6E7C - chains B and A; structure by electron microscopy, 3.65 A resolution.

== Chain B ==
Name: Tubulin beta-2B chain
From: Homo sapiens
UniProt: Q9BVA1 (TBB2B_HUMAN); residue numbers follow UniProt; this construct covers 1-426
Sequence (426 residues; numbered 1 to 426; the number before each row is that of its first residue):
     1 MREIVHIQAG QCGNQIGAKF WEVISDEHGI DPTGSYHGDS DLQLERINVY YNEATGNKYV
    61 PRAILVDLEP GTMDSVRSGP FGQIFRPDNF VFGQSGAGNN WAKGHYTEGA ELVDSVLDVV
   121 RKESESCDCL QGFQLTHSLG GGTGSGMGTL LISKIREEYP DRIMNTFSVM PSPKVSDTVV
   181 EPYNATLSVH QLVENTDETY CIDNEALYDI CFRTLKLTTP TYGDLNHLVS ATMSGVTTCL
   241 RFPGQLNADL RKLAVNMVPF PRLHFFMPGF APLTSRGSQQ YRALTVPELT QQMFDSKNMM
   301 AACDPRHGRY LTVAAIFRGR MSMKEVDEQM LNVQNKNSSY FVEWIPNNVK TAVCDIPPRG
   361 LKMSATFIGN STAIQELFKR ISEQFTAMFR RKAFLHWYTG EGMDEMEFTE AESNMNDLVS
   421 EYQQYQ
Ion coordination: Mg2+: E69 (together with phosphomethylphosphonic acid guanylate ester)
Small-molecule neighbours:
  - phosphomethylphosphonic acid guanylate ester (G2P): G10, Q11, C12, Q15, I16, D67, E69, G96, G98, N99, S138, G140, G141, G142, T143, G144, S145, V169, T178, E181, N204, Y222, N226
  - GTP (guanosine-5'-triphosphate): Q245, L246, N247, K252
Curated features (UniProtKB/Swiss-Prot):
  - motif: M1 to I4 (MREI motif)
  - binding site (GTP): Q11, E69, S138, G142, T143, G144, N204, N226
  - binding site (Mg(2+)): E69
  - modified residue: S40 (Phosphoserine), T55 (Phosphothreonine), K58 (N6-acetyllysine), S172 (Phosphoserine), T285 (Phosphothreonine), T290 (Phosphothreonine), R318 (Omega-N-methylarginine)
  - cross-link (Glycyl lysine isopeptide (Lys-Gly)): K58 (interchain with G-Cter in ubiquitin), K324 (interchain with G-Cter in ubiquitin)
  - natural variant: L117 (L117P: In CDCBM7), S172 (S172P: In CDCBM7), I210 (I210T: In CDCBM7), L228 (L228P: In CDCBM7), C239 (C239F: In CDCBM7), N256 (N256S: In CDCBM7), F265 (F265L: In CDCBM7), T312 (T312M: In CDCBM7), R390 (R390Q: Found in a patient with cerebellar ataxia intellectual disability and dysequilibrium syndrome; uncertain significance), D417 (D417N: In CDCBM7), E421 (E421K: In CDCBM7)

== Chain A ==
Name: Tubulin alpha-1B chain
From: Homo sapiens
UniProt: P68363 (TBA1B_HUMAN); residues 1-437 here = UniProt positions 1-437
Sequence (437 residues; each row starts with the number of its first residue):
     1 MRECISIHVG QAGVQIGNAC WELYCLEHGI QPDGQMPSDK TIGGGDDSFN TFFSETGAGK
    61 HVPRAVFVDL EPTVIDEVRT GTYRQLFHPE QLITGKEDAA NNYARGHYTI GKEIIDLVLD
   121 RIRKLADQCT GLQGFLVFHS FGGGTGSGFT SLLMERLSVD YGKKSKLEFS IYPAPQVSTA
   181 VVEPYNSILT THTTLEHSDC AFMVDNEAIY DICRRNLDIE RPTYTNLNRL ISQIVSSITA
   241 SLRFDGALNV DLTEFQTNLV PYPRIHFPLA TYAPVISAEK AYHEQLSVAE ITNACFEPAN
   301 QMVKCDPRHG KYMACCLLYR GDVVPKDVNA AIATIKTKRS IQFVDWCPTG FKVGINYQPP
   361 TVVPGGDLAK VQRAVCMLSN TTAIAEAWAR LDHKFDLMYA KRAFVHWYVG EGMEEGEFSE
   421 AREDMAALEK DYEEVGV
Unresolved in the structure: 38-46
Ion coordination: Mg2+: E71 (together with GTP)
Small-molecule neighbours: GTP (guanosine-5'-triphosphate): G10, Q11, A12, Q15, I16, D69, E71, D98, A99, A100, N101, S140, G142, G143, T145, G146, I171, T179, E183, N206, Y224, L227, N228
Curated features (UniProtKB/Swiss-Prot):
  - motif: M1 to C4 (MREC motif)
  - active site: E254
  - binding site (GTP): G10, Q11, A12, Q15, E71, A99, S140, G143, G144, T145, G146, T179, E183, N206, Y224, N228, L252
  - binding site (Mg(2+)): E71
  - modified residue: K40 (N6,N6,N6-trimethyllysine), S48 (Phosphoserine), S232 (Phosphoserine), Y282 (3'-nitrotyrosine), R339 (Omega-N-methylarginine)
  - cross-link (Glycyl lysine isopeptide (Lys-Gly)): K326 (interchain with G-Cter in ubiquitin), K370 (interchain with G-Cter in ubiquitin)
  - mutagenesis: E254 (E254A: Abolished GTPase activity; microtubules have an expanded lattice with a negative twist and display high binding to microtubule-end binding proteins such as MAPRE3 ...)
From the paper describing this entry:
  - conformationally variable residues (order/disorder transition): S38 to D46

== Chain B / chain A interface ==
Residue-residue contacts (79):
  M1(B) with P72(A), hydrophobic; K96(A)
  R2(B) with P72(A); T73(A), hydrogen bond; K96(A); E97(A)
  E45(B) with D76(A)
  R46(B) with P72(A); T73(A), hydrogen bond; D76(A), salt bridge
  D128(B) with K96(A)
  Q131(B) with E97(A)
  P243(B) with T73(A)
  G244(B) with Q11(A)
  Q245(B) with Q11(A), hydrogen bond (backbone-side chain); T223(A)
  L246(B) with T179(A)
  N247(B) with Q11(A), hydrogen bond; E71(A), hydrogen bond; V74(A)
  D249(B) with D98(A); A100(A)
  R251(B) with A100(A); R105(A)
  K252(B) with E71(A), salt bridge; A100(A); N101(A)
  A254(B) with W407(A), hydrophobic
  V255(B) with A100(A); V182(A); F404(A); W407(A), hydrophobic
  N256(B) with N101(A); V181(A); V182(A); F404(A)
  M257(B) with F404(A)
  V258(B) with F404(A); H406(A), hydrogen bond (backbone-side chain); W407(A), hydrogen bond (backbone-side chain)
  P259(B) with F404(A), hydrogen bond (backbone-backbone); H406(A), hydrogen bond (backbone-side chain)
  F260(B) with R402(A); H406(A), hydrogen bond (backbone-side chain)
  P261(B) with H406(A)
  T312(B) with F404(A)
  M321(B) with T223(A), hydrogen bond (backbone-side chain)
  S322(B) with R221(A), hydrogen bond (side chain-backbone); P222(A), hydrogen bond (side chain-backbone); T223(A)
  M323(B) with Y210(A); P222(A), hydrogen bond (backbone-backbone); Y224(A)
  K324(B) with R214(A); E220(A), hydrogen bond (side chain-backbone); P222(A)
  E325(B) with R221(A)
  D327(B) with V177(A); T179(A); Y210(A), hydrogen bond
  L331(B) with Q176(A)
  W344(B) with L397(A); K401(A); A403(A), hydrophobic
  P346(B) with K394(A); M398(A)
  N347(B) with Q176(A); V177(A); S178(A), hydrogen bond (side chain-backbone); A180(A); V181(A)
  N348(B) with V181(A)
  V349(B) with T179(A); A180(A)
  K350(B) with T179(A); V181(A)
  T351(B) with T179(A)
  Q424(B) with K401(A)
  Y425(B) with K401(A)
Also at the interface, not in a pair above, chain B (44 interface residues in all): R162, L240, F242, N335, I345
Also at the interface, not in a pair above, chain A (37 interface residues in all): Q15, E77

== Summary ==
The interface between chain B and chain A involves 44 residues on one side and 37 on the other, with 17
hydrogen bonds and 2 salt bridges. Among the polar pairs are R46(B)-D76(A), K252(B)-E71(A) and R2(B)-T73(A).
GTP is bound between chain B and chain A. The paper reports conformational variability at S38(A).
Here chain B is Tubulin beta-2B chain and chain A is Tubulin alpha-1B chain, both from Homo sapiens. Entry
6E7C (14-pf 3-start GMPCPP-human alpha1B/beta2B microtubules) was determined by electron microscopy together
with 6E7B from the same study.
